8PU0 - chains A and E of the 5 polymer chains in the assembly; structure by electron microscopy, 4.25 A resolution (low resolution: residue-level contacts below are approximate; hydrogen-bond / salt-bridge calls are withheld).

[Chain A (and E)]
Molecule: Elongator complex protein 1
From: Homo sapiens
Notes: chain E of this document is another copy of the same molecule, construct and numbering; everything in this record applies to it too
Reference sequence: O95163 (ELP1_HUMAN); numbering as in UniProt (aligned over 1-1332)
Sequence (1332 residues; row label = number of the first residue in the row):
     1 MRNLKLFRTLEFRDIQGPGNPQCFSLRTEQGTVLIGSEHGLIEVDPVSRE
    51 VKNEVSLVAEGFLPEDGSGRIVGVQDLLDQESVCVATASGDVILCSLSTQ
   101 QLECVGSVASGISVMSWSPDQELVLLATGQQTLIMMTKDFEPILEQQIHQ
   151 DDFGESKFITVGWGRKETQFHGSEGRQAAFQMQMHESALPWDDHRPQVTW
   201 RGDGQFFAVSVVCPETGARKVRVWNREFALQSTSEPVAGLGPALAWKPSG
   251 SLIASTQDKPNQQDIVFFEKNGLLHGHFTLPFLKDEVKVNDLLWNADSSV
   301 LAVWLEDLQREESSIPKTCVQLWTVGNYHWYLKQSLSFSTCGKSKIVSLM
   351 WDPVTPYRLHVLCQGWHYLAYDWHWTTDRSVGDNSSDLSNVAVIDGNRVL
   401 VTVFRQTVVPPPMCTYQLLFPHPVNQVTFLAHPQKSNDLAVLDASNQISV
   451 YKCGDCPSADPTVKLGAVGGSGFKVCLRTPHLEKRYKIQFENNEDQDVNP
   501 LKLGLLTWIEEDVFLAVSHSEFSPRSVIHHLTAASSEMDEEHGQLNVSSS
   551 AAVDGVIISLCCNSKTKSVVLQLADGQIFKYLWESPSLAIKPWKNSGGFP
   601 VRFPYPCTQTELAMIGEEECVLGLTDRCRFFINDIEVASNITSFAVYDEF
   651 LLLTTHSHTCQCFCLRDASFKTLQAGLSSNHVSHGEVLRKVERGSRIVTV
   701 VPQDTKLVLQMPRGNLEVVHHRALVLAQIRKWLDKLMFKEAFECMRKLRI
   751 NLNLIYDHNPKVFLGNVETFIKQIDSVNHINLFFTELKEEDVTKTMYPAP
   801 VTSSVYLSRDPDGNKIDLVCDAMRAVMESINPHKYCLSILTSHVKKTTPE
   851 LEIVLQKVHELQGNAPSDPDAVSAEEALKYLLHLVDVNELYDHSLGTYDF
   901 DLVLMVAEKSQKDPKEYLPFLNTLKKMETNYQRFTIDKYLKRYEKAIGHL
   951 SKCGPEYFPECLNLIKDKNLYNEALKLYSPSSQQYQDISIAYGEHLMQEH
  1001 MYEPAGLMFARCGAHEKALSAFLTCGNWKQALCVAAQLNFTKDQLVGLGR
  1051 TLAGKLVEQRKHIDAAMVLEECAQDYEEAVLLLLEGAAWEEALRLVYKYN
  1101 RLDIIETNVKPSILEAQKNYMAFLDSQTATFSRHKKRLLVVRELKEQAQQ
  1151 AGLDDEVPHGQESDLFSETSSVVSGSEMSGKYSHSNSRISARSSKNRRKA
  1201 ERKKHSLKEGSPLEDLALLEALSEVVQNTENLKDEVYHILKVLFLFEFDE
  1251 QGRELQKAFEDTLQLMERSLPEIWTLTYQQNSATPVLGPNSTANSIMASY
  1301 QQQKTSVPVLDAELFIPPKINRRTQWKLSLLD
Unresolved in the structure: 162-185, 310-316, 491-499, 802-812, 866-869, 1142-1219, 1275-1316 (chain E: 1-930, 1132-1227, 1266-1332)
Swiss-Prot annotation at these positions:
  - region: Ala1191 to Glu1209 (Required for binding to tRNA)
  - modified residue (Phosphoserine): Ser471, Ser804, Ser867, Ser1171, Ser1174
  - natural variant: Arg696 (R696P: In HSAN3), Pro914 (P914L: In HSAN3), Cys1072 (C1072S: Reduced interaction with ELP2), Pro1158 (P1158L: Reduced interaction with ELP2)
  - mutagenesis: Arg1011 (R1011A: Disruption of dimer formation, reduced protein stability and reduced interaction with ELP2 and ELP3. Does not affect binding to tRNA)

[Chain A / chain E interface]
Pairs across the interface - 56 pairs, chain A then chain E:
  Glu1003(A) - Lys1241(E)
  Leu1007(A) - Lys1241(E)
  Leu1007(A) - Phe1244(E)
  Met1008(A) - Phe1244(E)
  Arg1011(A) - Phe1244(E)
  Arg1011(A) - Leu1245(E)
  Arg1011(A) - Phe1246(E)
  Arg1011(A) - Glu1247(E)
  Ala1014(A) - Phe1246(E)
  Ala1014(A) - Glu1247(E)
  Ala1014(A) - Asp1249(E)
  His1015(A) - Glu1247(E)
  Glu1016(A) - Lys1110(E)
  Glu1016(A) - Leu1245(E)
  Glu1016(A) - Phe1246(E)
  Glu1016(A) - Glu1247(E)
  Lys1017(A) - Lys1098(E)
  Lys1017(A) - Ile1104(E)
  Trp1028(A) - Arg1094(E)
  Lys1029(A) - Ala1092(E)
  Lys1029(A) - Arg1094(E)
  Leu1032(A) - Arg1094(E)
  Leu1032(A) - Lys1098(E)
  Cys1033(A) - Arg1094(E)
  Cys1033(A) - Lys1098(E)
  Ala1036(A) - Tyr1097(E)
  Ala1036(A) - Lys1098(E)
  Gln1037(A) - Lys1098(E)
  Glu1090(A) - Lys1029(E)
  Glu1090(A) - Leu1032(E)
  Glu1090(A) - Cys1033(E)
  Glu1090(A) - Ala1036(E)
  Glu1090(A) - Gln1037(E)
  Leu1093(A) - Ala1036(E)
  Leu1093(A) - Gln1037(E)
  Arg1094(A) - Leu1032(E)
  Arg1094(A) - Ala1036(E)
  Tyr1097(A) - Gln1037(E)
  Tyr1097(A) - Leu1038(E)
  Tyr1237(A) - Glu1003(E)
  Lys1241(A) - Glu1003(E)
  Lys1241(A) - Pro1004(E)
  Lys1241(A) - Leu1007(E)
  Phe1244(A) - Leu1007(E)
  Phe1244(A) - Met1008(E)
  Phe1244(A) - Arg1011(E)
  Leu1245(A) - Arg1011(E)
  Glu1247(A) - Arg1011(E)
  Leu1328(A) - Tyr1002(E)
  Leu1328(A) - Pro1004(E)
  Ser1329(A) - Tyr992(E)
  Ser1329(A) - Tyr1002(E)
  Leu1330(A) - Tyr992(E)
  Leu1330(A) - Tyr1002(E)
  Leu1330(A) - Pro1004(E)
  Leu1330(A) - Met1008(E)
Also at the interface, not in a pair above, chain A (27 interface residues in all): Gln1030
Also at the interface, not in a pair above, chain E (28 interface residues in all): Glu1016, Leu1093, Asn1100

[Overview]
27 residues of chain A face 28 of chain E across their interface. From UniProt: one mutagenesis site on chain
A.
Chain A and chain E are both Elongator complex protein 1 (Homo sapiens); the structure, Cryo-EM structure of
human Elp123 in complex with tRNA, desulpho-CoA, 5'-deoxyadenosine and methionine, was determined by electron
microscopy together with 8PTX, 8PTY and 8PTZ from the same study.
